Entry 8HAL (electron microscopy, 4.40 A resolution (low resolution: residue-level contacts below are approximate; hydrogen-bond / salt-bridge calls are withheld)); this record covers chains H and I of the 11 polymer chains in the assembly.

Chain H:
Protein: Histone H2B type 1-J
Organism: Homo sapiens
UniProt: P06899 (H2B1J_HUMAN); residues 1-125 here correspond to UniProt positions 2-126 (UniProt number = residue number + 1)
Sequence (125 residues; row label = number of the first residue in the row):
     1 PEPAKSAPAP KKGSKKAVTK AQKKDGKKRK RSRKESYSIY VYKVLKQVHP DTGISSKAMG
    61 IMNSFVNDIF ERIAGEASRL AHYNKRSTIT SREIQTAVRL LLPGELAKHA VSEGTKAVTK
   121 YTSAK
Unresolved in the structure: 1-23, 125
Swiss-Prot annotation at these positions:
  - modified residue: Pro-1 (N-acetylproline), Glu-2 (ADP-ribosyl glutamic acid), Lys-5 (N6-(2-hydroxyisobutyryl)lysine), Ser-6 (ADP-ribosylserine), Lys-11 (N6-(beta-hydroxybutyryl)lysine), Lys-12 (N6-(2-hydroxyisobutyryl)lysine), Ser-14 (Phosphoserine), Lys-15 (N6-acetyllysine), Lys-16 (N6-(beta-hydroxybutyryl)lysine), Lys-20 (N6-(2-hydroxyisobutyryl)lysine), Lys-23 (N6-(2-hydroxyisobutyryl)lysine), Lys-24 (N6-(2-hydroxyisobutyryl)lysine), Lys-34 (N6-(2-hydroxyisobutyryl)lysine), Glu-35 (PolyADP-ribosyl glutamic acid), Ser-36 (Phosphoserine), Lys-43 (N6-(2-hydroxyisobutyryl)lysine), Lys-46 (N6-(2-hydroxyisobutyryl)lysine), Lys-57 (N6,N6-dimethyllysine), Arg-79 (Dimethylated arginine), Lys-85 (N6,N6,N6-trimethyllysine) and 6 more in UniProt
  - glycosylation: Ser-112 (O-linked (GlcNAc) serine)
  - cross-link (Glycyl lysine isopeptide (Lys-Gly)): Lys-5 (interchain with G-Cter in SUMO2), Lys-20 (interchain with G-Cter in SUMO2), Lys-34 (interchain with G-Cter in ubiquitin), Lys-120 (interchain with G-Cter in ubiquitin)

Chain I:
Molecule: 180-nt DNA strand
Organism: Homo sapiens
Sequence (180 nucleotides; numbered 1 to 180; the number before each row is that of its first residue):
     1 ATCCGTCCGT TACCGCCATC AATATCCACC TGCAGATTCT ACCAAAAGTG TATTTGGAAA
    61 CTGCTCCATC AAAAGGCATG TTCAGCTGAA TTCAGCTGAA CATGCCTTTT GATGGAGCAG
   121 TTTCCAAATA CACTTTTGGT AGAATCTGCA GGTGGATATT GATGGCGGTA ACGGACGGAT
Unresolved in the structure: 1-15, 167-180

Interface between chain H and chain I:
Residue-residue contacts (15):
  Lys-28(H) / DC64(I)
  Lys-28(H) / DT65(I)
  Arg-29(H) / DT65(I)
  Arg-29(H) / DA141(I)
  Lys-30(H) / DT140(I)
  Lys-30(H) / DA141(I)
  Ser-32(H) / DT140(I)
  Arg-33(H) / DG138(I)
  Arg-33(H) / DG139(I)
  Arg-33(H) / DT140(I)
  Lys-34(H) / DT140(I)
  Ser-36(H) / DG139(I)
  Ile-39(H) / DG138(I)
  Ile-39(H) / DG139(I)
  Tyr-40(H) / DG138(I)
Interface residues without a listed pair, chain H (10 interface residues in all): Ser-38
Interface residues without a listed pair, chain I (7 interface residues in all): DG63

In short:
10 residues of chain H face 7 of chain I across their interface.
Here chain H is Histone H2B type 1-J and chain I is a 180-nt DNA strand, both from Homo sapiens. Entry 8HAL
(Cryo-EM structure of the CBP catalytic core bound to the H4K12acK16ac nucleosome, class 1) was determined by
electron microscopy together with 8HAG, 8HAH, 8HAI, 8HAJ, 8HAK, 8HAM and 8HAN from the same study.
